Entry 1OG4 (X-ray diffraction, 2.60 A resolution); this record covers chain A.

== Chain A ==
Name: T-cell ecto-ADP-ribosyltransferase 2
Organism: Rattus norvegicus
Notes: EC 2.4.2.31
UniProtKB: P20974 (NARB_RAT); residues 1-226 here correspond to UniProt positions 21-246 (UniProt number = residue number + 20)
Chain sequence (226 residues; each row starts with the number of its first residue):
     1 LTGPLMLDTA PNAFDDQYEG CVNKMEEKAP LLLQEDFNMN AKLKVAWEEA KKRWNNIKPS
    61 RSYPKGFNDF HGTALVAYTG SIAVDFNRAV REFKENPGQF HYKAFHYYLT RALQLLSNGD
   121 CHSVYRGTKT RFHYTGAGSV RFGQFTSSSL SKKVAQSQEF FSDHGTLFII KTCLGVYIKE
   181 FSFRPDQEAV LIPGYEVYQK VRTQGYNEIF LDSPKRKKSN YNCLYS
Not modelled in the structure: 1-3
Sequence notes: engineered mutation Ala-189 (Glu209 in P20974)
Cystine bridges: Cys-21/Cys-223, Cys-121/Cys-173
Residues lining bound ligands: NADH (NAI; 1,4-dihydronicotinamide adenine dinucleotide): Leu-5, Met-6, Tyr-78, Thr-79, Gly-80, Ala-83, Val-84, Asn-87, Arg-91, Tyr-125, Arg-126, Gly-127, Thr-130, Phe-132, Gln-144, Ser-147, Ser-148, Ser-149, Ala-155, Phe-160, Arg-184, Gln-187, Ala-189
Curated features (UniProtKB/Swiss-Prot):
  - active site: Arg-126, Ser-147
  - binding site (NAD(+)): Tyr-78, Arg-126, Gln-144, Ser-182
  - modified residue: Arg-184 (ADP-ribosylarginine)
  - lipidation: Ser-226 (GPI-anchor amidated serine)

== Summary ==
Bound to chain A: NADH. Curated annotation (UniProt) lists active-site residues Arg-126 and Ser-147 and 4
NAD+-binding residues.
Chain A is T-cell ecto-ADP-ribosyltransferase 2 (Rattus norvegicus); the structure, Crystal Structure of the
Eucaryotic Mono-ADP-Ribosyltransferase ART2.2 Mutant E189A in Complex with NADH, was determined by X-ray
diffraction, deposited together with 1OG1 and 1OG3.
